Entry 8HIB (X-ray diffraction, 2.45 A resolution); this record covers chains B and D of the 4 polymer chains in the assembly.

== Chain B ==
Molecule: Single-stranded DNA-binding protein 2
From: Homo sapiens
Reference sequence: P81877 (SSBP2_HUMAN), isoform P81877-3; residue numbers follow UniProt; this construct covers 1-94
Sequence (94 residues; numbered 1 to 94; the number before each row is that of its first residue):
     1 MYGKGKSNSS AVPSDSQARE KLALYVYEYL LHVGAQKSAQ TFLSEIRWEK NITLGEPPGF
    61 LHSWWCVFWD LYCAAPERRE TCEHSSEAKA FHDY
Disordered / not traced: 1-9, 78-94
Curated features (UniProtKB/Swiss-Prot):
  - modified residue: K6 (N6-acetyllysine)

== Chain D ==
Molecule: Pygopus homolog 2
From: Homo sapiens
Reference sequence: Q9BRQ0 (PYGO2_HUMAN); residue numbers follow UniProt; this construct covers 59-84
Sequence (27 residues; numbered 58 to 84; the number before each row is that of its first residue):
    58 YTEFAPPPTP MVDHLVASNP FEDDFGA
Disordered / not traced: 82-84
Construct notes: expression tag (58)

== How chain B and chain D interact ==
Residue-residue contacts (27):
  S16(B) - P64(D)
  R19(B) - E60(D)
  R19(B) - F61(D)
  R19(B) - A62(D)  hydrogen bond (side chain-backbone)
  R19(B) - P64(D)
  E20(B) - P64(D)
  E20(B) - T66(D)
  E20(B) - L72(D)
  L24(B) - V73(D)
  Y25(B) - S75(D)  hydrogen bond (side chain-backbone)
  Y25(B) - P77(D)
  E28(B) - A74(D)
  I46(B) - P63(D)  hydrophobic
  W48(B) - P64(D)  hydrogen bond (side chain-backbone)
  W48(B) - P65(D)  hydrogen bond (side chain-backbone)
  W48(B) - T66(D)
  E49(B) - V69(D)
  N51(B) - V69(D)
  N51(B) - H71(D)
  N51(B) - L72(D)
  I52(B) - L72(D)
  T53(B) - L72(D)  hydrogen bond (backbone-backbone)
  T53(B) - V73(D)
  T53(B) - A74(D)  hydrogen bond (backbone-backbone)
  G55(B) - A74(D)  hydrogen bond (backbone-backbone)
  F60(B) - N76(D)
  F60(B) - P77(D)  hydrophobic
Other interface residues (no listed pair), chain B (17 interface residues in all): A23, R47, L54
Other interface residues (no listed pair), chain D (17 interface residues in all): D70, F78
Interface features reported in the paper:
  - interface residues, chain B: Y25(B), W48(B), F60(B)
  - interface residues, chain D: L72(D)
  - hot spots on chain D (mutagenesis) - L72A, N76A: decreased binding to ChiLS
  - hot spots on chain D (mutagenesis) - P77A, F78A: abolished binding to ChiLS

== Summary ==
Chain B and chain D each contribute 17 residues to their interface; the contacts include 7 hydrogen bonds.
Polar contacts include R19(B)-A62(D), Y25(B)-S75(D) and W48(B)-P64(D). The paper reports that L72A and N76A of
chain D reduce binding to ChiLS; interface residues Y25(B), W48(B) and L72(D) among others; 4 substitutions
were tested in all.
Here chain B is Single-stranded DNA-binding protein 2 and chain D is Pygopus homolog 2, both from Homo
sapiens. Entry 8HIB (The crystal structure of Pygo2-LDB1-SSBP2 triple complex) was determined by X-ray
diffraction.
